Entry 5YU0 (X-ray diffraction, 1.92 A resolution); this record covers chains A and B.

Chain A (and B):
Name: Lysine cyclodeaminase
Source organism: Streptomyces pristinaespiralis
Notes: EC 4.3.1.12; chain B of this document is another copy of the same molecule, construct and numbering; everything in this record applies to it too
UniProtKB: D9UBW0 (D9UBW0_STRPR); residue numbers follow UniProt; this construct covers 1-344
Amino-acid sequence (344 residues; each row starts with the number of its first residue):
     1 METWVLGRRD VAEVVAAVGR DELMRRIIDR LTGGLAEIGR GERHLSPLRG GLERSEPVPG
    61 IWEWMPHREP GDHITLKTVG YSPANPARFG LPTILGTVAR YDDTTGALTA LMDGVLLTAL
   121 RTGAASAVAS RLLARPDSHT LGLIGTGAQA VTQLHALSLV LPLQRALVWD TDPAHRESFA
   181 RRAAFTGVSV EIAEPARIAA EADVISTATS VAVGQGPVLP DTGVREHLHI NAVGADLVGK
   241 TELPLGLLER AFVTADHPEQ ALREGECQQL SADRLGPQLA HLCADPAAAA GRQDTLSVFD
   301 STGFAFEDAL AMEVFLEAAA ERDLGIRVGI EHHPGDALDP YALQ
Metal / ion sites: Na+: Gly234, Asp300, Ser301
Residues lining bound ligands: NAD (nicotinamide-adenine-dinucleotide): Tyr81, Pro86, Thr93, Ile94, Thr118, Arg121, Thr122, Ile144, Gly145, Thr146, Gly147, Ala148, Gln149, Trp169, Asp170, Thr171, Asp172, His175, Ala208, Thr209, Ser210, Val211, Val218, Val233, Gly234, Ala235, Asp236, Lys240, Ser301, Thr302, Gly303
From the paper describing this entry:
  - binding site for NAD: Pro83, Thr93, Ile94, Arg121, Gly147, Ala148, Gln149, Ala150, Thr171, Asp172, His175, Ala208, Ser210, Val218, Val233, Ala235, Asp236, Ser301, Glu307
  - catalytic residues: Glu63 (proposed by the authors, not directly observed)

Interface between chain A and chain B:
Residue-residue contacts (131):
  Met1(A) with Arg8(B), hydrogen bond (backbone-side chain); Leu91(B), hydrophobic
  Glu2(A) with Arg8(B); Arg9(B), salt bridge
  Gly7(A) with Gly329(B)
  Arg8(A) with Met1(B), hydrogen bond (side chain-backbone); Glu2(B); Gly329(B), hydrogen bond (backbone-backbone); Ile330(B), hydrogen bond (backbone-backbone); Glu331(B), hydrogen bond (side chain-backbone); Gln344(B)
  Ala12(A) with Leu343(B), hydrophobic
  Val15(A) with Leu343(B), hydrophobic
  Arg20(A) with Tyr341(B)
  Met24(A) with Tyr341(B)
  Leu52(A) with Arg68(B)
  Glu53(A) with Arg68(B), hydrogen bond (backbone-side chain)
  Arg54(A) with Arg68(B); Asp103(B), hydrogen bond (side chain-backbone); Thr104(B), hydrogen bond (side chain-backbone); Gly106(B)
  Trp62(A) with Ile74(B), hydrophobic; Tyr101(B), hydrophobic
  Trp64(A) with Trp64(B); Pro66(B), hydrophobic
  Pro66(A) with Trp64(B), hydrophobic
  Arg68(A) with Leu52(B); Glu53(B), hydrogen bond (side chain-backbone); Arg54(B)
  Ile74(A) with Trp62(B), hydrophobic
  Leu76(A) with Leu76(B), hydrophobic; Thr78(B)
  Thr78(A) with Leu76(B); Tyr101(B), hydrogen bond
  Ser82(A) with Thr104(B); Thr105(B), hydrogen bond (side chain-backbone)
  Asn85(A) with Thr105(B), hydrogen bond (side chain-backbone)
  Pro86(A) with Ala337(B), hydrophobic; Leu338(B), hydrophobic
  Phe89(A) with Thr104(B); Thr105(B)
  Gly90(A) with Ala337(B)
  Leu91(A) with Thr105(B); His333(B); Ala337(B)
  Pro92(A) with Ala337(B)
  Leu95(A) with Thr105(B); Ala107(B), hydrophobic; Glu331(B); His333(B)
  Gly96(A) with Glu331(B)
  Thr97(A) with Ile330(B); Glu331(B)
  Tyr101(A) with Trp62(B), hydrophobic; Thr78(B), hydrogen bond
  Asp103(A) with Arg54(B), hydrogen bond (backbone-side chain)
  Thr104(A) with Arg54(B), hydrogen bond (backbone-side chain); Ser82(B); Phe89(B)
  Thr105(A) with Ser82(B), hydrogen bond (backbone-side chain); Asn85(B), hydrogen bond (backbone-side chain); Phe89(B); Leu91(B); Leu95(B)
  Gly106(A) with Arg54(B)
  Ala107(A) with Leu95(B), hydrophobic
  Leu108(A) with Thr97(B)
  Leu111(A) with Leu111(B), hydrophobic; Ile330(B), hydrophobic
  Asp113(A) with Ile330(B); Glu331(B); His332(B), hydrogen bond (side chain-backbone)
  Val115(A) with His332(B)
  Leu116(A) with Pro340(B)
  Ala119(A) with Pro340(B), hydrophobic
  Leu120(A) with Tyr341(B)
  Gly147(A) with Leu338(B)
  Ala148(A) with Leu338(B); Pro340(B)
  Val151(A) with Leu338(B); Pro340(B); Tyr341(B), hydrophobic
  Thr152(A) with Tyr341(B)
  His155(A) with Tyr341(B), hydrogen bond
  His175(A) with Leu338(B)
  Arg181(A) with Asp336(B), salt bridge
  Arg182(A) with Asp336(B); Leu338(B), hydrogen bond (side chain-backbone); Asp339(B)
  Phe185(A) with Tyr341(B), hydrophobic
  Gly329(A) with Gly7(B); Arg8(B), hydrogen bond (backbone-backbone)
  Ile330(A) with Gly7(B); Arg8(B), hydrogen bond (backbone-backbone); Thr97(B); Leu111(B), hydrophobic; Met112(B); Asp113(B)
  Glu331(A) with Arg8(B), hydrogen bond (backbone-side chain); Leu95(B); Gly96(B); Thr97(B); Asp113(B)
  His332(A) with Asp113(B), hydrogen bond (backbone-side chain); Val115(B)
  His333(A) with Arg8(B); Leu91(B); Leu95(B)
  Pro334(A) with Pro92(B)
  Asp336(A) with Arg182(B)
  Ala337(A) with Gly90(B); Leu91(B); Pro92(B)
  Leu338(A) with Gly147(B); Ala148(B); Val151(B); His175(B); Arg182(B), hydrogen bond (backbone-side chain)
  Asp339(A) with Arg182(B)
  Pro340(A) with Leu116(B); Ala119(B), hydrophobic; Ala148(B); Val151(B)
  Tyr341(A) with Arg20(B); Met24(B); Leu120(B); Thr152(B); His155(B), hydrogen bond; Phe185(B), hydrophobic
  Leu343(A) with Ala12(B), hydrophobic; Val15(B), hydrophobic
Also at the interface, not in a pair above, chain A (70 interface residues in all): Val5, Leu6, Ser55, Pro57, Met112, Thr146, Val328
Also at the interface, not in a pair above, chain B (74 interface residues in all): Val5, Leu6, Val11, Pro47, Ser55, Pro57, Pro86, Leu108, Thr146, Ile326, Val328, Pro334

In short:
The interface between chain A and chain B involves 70 residues on one side and 74 on the other; the contacts
include 26 hydrogen bonds and 2 salt bridges. Polar pairs include Glu2(A)-Arg9(B), Arg181(A)-Asp336(B) and
Met1(A)-Arg8(B). The paper reports the catalytic residue Glu63(A); a binding site for NAD at Pro83(A),
Thr93(A) and Ile94(A) among others.
Chain A and chain B are both Lysine cyclodeaminase (Streptomyces pristinaespiralis); the structure, Structural
basis for recognition of L-lysine, L-ornithine, and L-2,4-diamino butyric acid by lysine cyclodeaminase, was
determined by X-ray diffraction (same publication as 5YU1, 5YU3 and 5YU4).
